8C5C - chains d and Q of the 52 polymer chains in the assembly; structure by electron microscopy, 5.30 A resolution (low resolution: residue-level contacts below are approximate; hydrogen-bond / salt-bridge calls are withheld).

[Chain d]
Protein: Tubulin beta chain
Source organism: Bos taurus
UniProtKB: A0A452DIL8 (A0A452DIL8_BOVIN); residue numbers follow UniProt; this construct covers 1-446
Sequence (446 residues; row label = number of the first residue in the row):
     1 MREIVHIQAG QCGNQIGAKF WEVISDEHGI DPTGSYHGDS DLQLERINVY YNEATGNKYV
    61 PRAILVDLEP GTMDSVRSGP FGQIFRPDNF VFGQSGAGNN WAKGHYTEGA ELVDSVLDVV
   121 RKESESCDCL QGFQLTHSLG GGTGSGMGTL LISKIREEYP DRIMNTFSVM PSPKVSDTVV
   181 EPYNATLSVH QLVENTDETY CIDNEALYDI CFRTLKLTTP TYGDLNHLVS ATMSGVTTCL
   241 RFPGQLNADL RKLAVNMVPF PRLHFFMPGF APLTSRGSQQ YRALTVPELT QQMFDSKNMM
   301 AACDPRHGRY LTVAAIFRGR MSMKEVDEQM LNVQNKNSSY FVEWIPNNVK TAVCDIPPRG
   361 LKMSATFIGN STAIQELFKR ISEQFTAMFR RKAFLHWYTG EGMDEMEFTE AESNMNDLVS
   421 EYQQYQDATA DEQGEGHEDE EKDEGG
Not modelled in the structure: 430-446
Ligand contacts:
  - GDP (guanosine-5'-diphosphate): Gly10, Gln11, Cys12, Gln15, Ile16, Asp67, Ala97, Asn99, Ser138, Leu139, Gly140, Gly141, Gly142, Thr143, Val169, Asp177, Thr178, Asn204, Tyr222, Asn226
  - taxol (TA1): Glu22, Val23, Asp26, Glu27, Leu215, Asp224, His227, Leu228, Ser230, Ala231, Ser234, Pro272, Leu273, Thr274, Arg276, Arg318, Pro358, Arg359, Gly360, Leu361

[Chain Q]
Protein: Tubulin alpha-1B chain
Source organism: Bos taurus
UniProtKB: P81947 (TBA1B_BOVIN); residue numbers follow UniProt; this construct covers 1-451
Sequence (451 residues; numbered 1 to 451; the number before each row is that of its first residue):
     1 MRECISIHVG QAGVQIGNAC WELYCLEHGI QPDGQMPSDK TIGGGDDSFN TFFSETGAGK
    61 HVPRAVFVDL EPTVIDEVRT GTYRQLFHPE QLITGKEDAA NNYARGHYTI GKEIIDLVLD
   121 RIRKLADQCT GLQGFLVFHS FGGGTGSGFT SLLMERLSVD YGKKSKLEFS IYPAPQVSTA
   181 VVEPYNSILT THTTLEHSDC AFMVDNEAIY DICRRNLDIE RPTYTNLNRL ISQIVSSITA
   241 SLRFDGALNV DLTEFQTNLV PYPRIHFPLA TYAPVISAEK AYHEQLSVAE ITNACFEPAN
   301 QMVKCDPRHG KYMACCLLYR GDVVPKDVNA AIATIKTKRS IQFVDWCPTG FKVGINYQPP
   361 TVVPGGDLAK VQRAVCMLSN TTAIAEAWAR LDHKFDLMYA KRAFVHWYVG EGMEEGEFSE
   421 AREDMAALEK DYEEVGVDSV EGEGEEEGEE Y
Not modelled in the structure: 442-451
Bound ions: Mg2+: Gln11, Glu71 (together with GTP)
Ligand contacts: GTP (guanosine-5'-triphosphate): Gly10, Gln11, Ala12, Gln15, Ile16, Asp69, Glu71, Asp98, Ala99, Ala100, Asn101, Ser140, Phe141, Gly142, Gly143, Gly144, Thr145, Gly146, Ile171, Thr179, Glu183, Asn206, Tyr224, Asn228, Ile231

[Chain d / chain Q interface]
Pairs across the interface (61):
  Met1(d) - Lys96(Q)
  Arg2(d) - Glu71(Q)
  Arg2(d) - Thr73(Q)
  Arg2(d) - Lys96(Q)
  Arg46(d) - Pro72(Q)
  Cys129(d) - Glu97(Q)
  Leu130(d) - Glu97(Q)
  Pro243(d) - Glu77(Q)
  Gln245(d) - Gln11(Q)
  Leu246(d) - Tyr224(Q)
  Asn247(d) - Gln11(Q)
  Asn247(d) - Glu71(Q)
  Asp249(d) - Asp98(Q)
  Lys252(d) - Asp98(Q)
  Lys252(d) - Asn101(Q)
  Ala254(d) - Trp407(Q)
  Val255(d) - Ala100(Q)
  Val255(d) - Asn101(Q)
  Val255(d) - Phe404(Q)
  Val255(d) - Trp407(Q)
  Asn256(d) - Ala180(Q)
  Asn256(d) - Val181(Q)
  Asn256(d) - Phe404(Q)
  Met257(d) - Phe404(Q)
  Val258(d) - Phe404(Q)
  Val258(d) - His406(Q)
  Val258(d) - Trp407(Q)
  Pro259(d) - Ala403(Q)
  Pro259(d) - Phe404(Q)
  Pro259(d) - His406(Q)
  Phe260(d) - Lys401(Q)
  Phe260(d) - Arg402(Q)
  Phe260(d) - His406(Q)
  Pro261(d) - His406(Q)
  Met323(d) - Pro222(Q)
  Lys324(d) - Pro222(Q)
  Asp327(d) - Val177(Q)
  Asp327(d) - Thr179(Q)
  Asp327(d) - Tyr210(Q)
  Leu331(d) - Gln176(Q)
  Asn335(d) - Gln176(Q)
  Trp344(d) - Leu397(Q)
  Trp344(d) - Met398(Q)
  Trp344(d) - Lys401(Q)
  Ile345(d) - Val181(Q)
  Pro346(d) - Val181(Q)
  Pro346(d) - Lys394(Q)
  Pro346(d) - Met398(Q)
  Asn347(d) - Pro175(Q)
  Asn347(d) - Gln176(Q)
  Asn347(d) - Ser178(Q)
  Asn347(d) - Val181(Q)
  Asn347(d) - Lys394(Q)
  Asn348(d) - Val181(Q)
  Val349(d) - Ser178(Q)
  Val349(d) - Thr179(Q)
  Val349(d) - Val181(Q)
  Lys350(d) - Thr179(Q)
  Thr351(d) - Thr179(Q)
  Ala428(d) - Lys401(Q)
  Thr429(d) - Lys401(Q)
Interface residues without a listed pair, chain d (41 interface residues in all): Asp128, Gly244, Arg251, Thr312, Met321, Ser322, Glu343
Interface residues without a listed pair, chain Q (36 interface residues in all): Asp76, Arg105, Val182, Arg214, Glu220, Arg221, Thr223

[In short]
The interface between chain d and chain Q involves 41 residues on one side and 36 on the other. Chain d binds
taxol and GDP. Bound to chain Q: GTP. Gln11(Q) and Glu71(Q) coordinate Mg2+.
Here chain d is Tubulin beta chain and chain Q is Tubulin alpha-1B chain, both from Bos taurus. Entry 8C5C
(microtubule decorated with tubulin oligomers in presence of APC C-terminal domain. (here only map
corresponding to ...) was determined by electron microscopy.
